4NQE - chains A and H of the 4 polymer chains in the assembly; structure by X-ray diffraction, 2.10 A resolution.

# Chain A
Protein: Major histocompatibility complex class I-related gene protein
From: Homo sapiens
UniProtKB: Q95460 (HMR1_HUMAN); residues 1-270 here correspond to UniProt positions 23-292 (UniProt number = residue number + 22)
Sequence (271 residues; each row starts with the number of its first residue; numbering starts at 0):
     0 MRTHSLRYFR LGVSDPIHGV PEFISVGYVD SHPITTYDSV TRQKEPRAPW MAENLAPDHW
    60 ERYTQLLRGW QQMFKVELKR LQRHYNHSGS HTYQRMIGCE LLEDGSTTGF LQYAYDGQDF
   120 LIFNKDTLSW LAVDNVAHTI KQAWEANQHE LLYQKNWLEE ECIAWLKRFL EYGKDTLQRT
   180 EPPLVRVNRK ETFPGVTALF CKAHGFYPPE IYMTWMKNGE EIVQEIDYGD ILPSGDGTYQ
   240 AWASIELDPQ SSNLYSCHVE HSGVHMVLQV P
Disordered / not traced: 247-252, 270
Disulfides: Cys-98/Cys-161, Cys-200/Cys-256
Covalent attachments: compound 2L4 linked to Lys-43
Sequence notes: expression tag (0); engineered mutation Ser-261 (Cys283 in Q95460)
Small-molecule neighbours: 2L4 (1-deoxy-1-({2,6-dioxo-5-[(E)-(2-oxoethylidene)amino]-1,2,3,6-tetrahydropyrimidin-4-yl}amino)-D-ribitol): Tyr-7, Phe-8, Arg-9, Ser-24, Thr-34, His-58, Tyr-62, Leu-66, Trp-69, Arg-94, Ile-96, Tyr-152, Gln-153, Trp-156
UniProt features mapped onto this chain:
  - binding site (5-(2-oxoethylideneamino)-6-(D-ribitylamino)uracil): Arg-9, Ser-24, Lys-43, Arg-94, Tyr-152, Gln-153
  - binding site (5-(2-oxopropylideneamino)-6-(D-ribitylamino)uracil): Arg-9, Ser-24, Lys-43, Arg-94, Tyr-152, Gln-153
  - binding site (7-hydroxy-6-methyl-8-(1-D-ribityl)lumazine): Arg-9, Ser-24, Lys-43, Arg-94, Tyr-152, Gln-153
  - binding site (8-(9H-purin-6-yl)-2-oxa-8-azabicyclo[3.3.1]nona-3,6-diene-4,6-dicarbaldehyde): Arg-9, Lys-43, His-58, Arg-94
  - binding site (2-amino-4-oxopteridine-6-carbaldehyde): Lys-43
  - binding site (pyridoxal): Lys-43
  - glycosylation: Asn-85 (N-linked (GlcNAc...) asparagine)
What the authors report for this chain:
  - binding site for 2L4: Tyr-7, Lys-43, Tyr-62
  - mutagenesis - K43A: unchanged binding to human MAIT cells present in PBMCs

# Chain H
Protein: TCR beta
From: Homo sapiens
Sequence (245 residues; numbered 1 to 245; the number before each row is that of its first residue):
     1 NAGVTQTPKF QVLKTGQSMT LQCAQDMNHN SMYWYRQDPG MGLRLIYYSA SEGTTDKGEV
    61 PNGYNVSRLN KREFSLRLES AAPSQTSVYF CASSVWTGEG SGELFFGEGS RLTVLEDLKN
   121 VFPPEVAVFE PSEAEISHTQ KATLVCLATG FYPDHVELSW WVNGKEVHSG VCTDPQPLKE
   181 QPALNDSRYA LSSRLRVSAT FWQNPRNHFR CQVQFYGLSE NDEWTQDRAK PVTQIVSAEA
   241 WGRAD
Disordered / not traced: 1-2, 204-209, 240-245
Disulfides: Cys-23/Cys-91, Cys-146/Cys-211

# How chain A and chain H interact
Contacting residue pairs - 21 pairs, chain A then chain H:
  Arg-41(A) / Gly-53(H)  hydrogen bond (side chain-backbone)
  Arg-61(A) / Tyr-48(H)  hydrogen bond
  Arg-61(A) / Thr-97(H)
  Gln-64(A) / Tyr-48(H)
  Gln-64(A) / Ala-50(H)
  Gln-64(A) / Thr-54(H)  hydrogen bond
  Gln-64(A) / Thr-55(H)
  Gln-64(A) / Asp-56(H)
  Leu-65(A) / Thr-97(H)
  Leu-65(A) / Gly-98(H)
  Arg-67(A) / Ser-51(H)
  Arg-67(A) / Thr-54(H)  hydrogen bond
  Gly-68(A) / Ser-51(H)
  Gly-68(A) / Trp-96(H)
  Trp-69(A) / Gly-98(H)  hydrogen bond (side chain-backbone)
  Met-72(A) / Trp-96(H)  hydrophobic
  His-148(A) / Ser-101(H)
  Glu-149(A) / Glu-99(H)
  Glu-149(A) / Ser-101(H)  hydrogen bond (backbone-side chain)
  Tyr-152(A) / Glu-99(H)
  Tyr-152(A) / Gly-100(H)
Other interface residues (no listed pair), chain A (14 interface residues in all): Glu-60, Gln-71, Asn-146
Other interface residues (no listed pair), chain H (14 interface residues in all): Asn-30

# In short
Chain A and chain H each contribute 14 residues to their interface; the contacts include 6 hydrogen bonds.
Among the polar pairs are Arg-41(A)/Gly-53(H), Arg-61(A)/Tyr-48(H) and Gln-64(A)/Thr-54(H). From the paper: a
binding site for 2L4 at Tyr-7(A), Lys-43(A) and Tyr-62(A); K43A of chain A leaves binding to human MAIT cells
present in PBMCs unchanged.
Chain A is Major histocompatibility complex class I-related gene protein and chain H is TCR beta, both from
Homo sapiens; the structure, Crystal structure of TCR-MR1 ternary complex bound to
5-(2-oxoethylideneamino)-6-D-ribitylaminouracil, was determined by X-ray diffraction, deposited together with
4NQC and 4NQD.
